Entry 8QYK (electron microscopy, 2.07 A resolution); this record covers chains D and G of the 7 polymer chains in the assembly.

== Chain D ==
Molecule: Anti-phage defense ZorAB system ZorA
Source organism: Escherichia coli
Reference sequence: A0A0V7WZR2 (A0A0V7WZR2_ECOLX); residue numbers follow UniProt; this construct covers 1-359
Amino-acid sequence (495 residues; each row starts with the number of its first residue):
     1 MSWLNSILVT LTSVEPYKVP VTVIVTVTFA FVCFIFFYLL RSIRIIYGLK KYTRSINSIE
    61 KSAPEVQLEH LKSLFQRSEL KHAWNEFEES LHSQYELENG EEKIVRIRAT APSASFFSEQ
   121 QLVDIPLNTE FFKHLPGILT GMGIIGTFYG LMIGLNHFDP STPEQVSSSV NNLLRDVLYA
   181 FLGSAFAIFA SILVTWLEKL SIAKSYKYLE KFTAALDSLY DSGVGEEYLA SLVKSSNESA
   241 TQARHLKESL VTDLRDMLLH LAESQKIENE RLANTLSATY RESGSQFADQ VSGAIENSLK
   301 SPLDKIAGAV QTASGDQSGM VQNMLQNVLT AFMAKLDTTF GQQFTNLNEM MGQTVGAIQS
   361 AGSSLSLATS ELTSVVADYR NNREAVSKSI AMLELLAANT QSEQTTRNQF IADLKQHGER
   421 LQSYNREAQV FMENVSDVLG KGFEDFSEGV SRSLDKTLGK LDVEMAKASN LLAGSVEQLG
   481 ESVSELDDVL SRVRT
Unresolved in the structure: 266-495
Construct notes: expression tag (360-495)
Metal / ion sites: Ca2+ site 1: E86, E89 (shared with 2 residues of chain E); Ca2+ site 2: D217, Y220 (shared with 2 residues of chain C)
Reported in the primary citation:
  - mutagenesis - L250G/L254G/L258G/L261G, L250N/L254N/L258N/L261N: decreased stability in response to TMD domain

== Chain G ==
Molecule: Membrane protein
Source organism: Escherichia coli
Reference sequence: A0A0V7WZP0 (A0A0V7WZP0_ECOLX); residues 1-246 here = UniProt positions 1-246
Amino-acid sequence (246 residues; each row starts with the number of its first residue):
     1 MFGNAFGVKK RRSDEAEKPF WISYADLMTA MMVLFLVVMV ASLSSVTQRI QRAEQGEKAR
    61 GQDISRLCER LELHARNVNK NIVVDCHDNR ISFGEAGRFA HNQFFLNAEG QKALQDVVPL
   121 VLEASNSEEG KKWFKQIVIE GFTDTDGSYL YNLHLSLQRS EWVMCSLLDS RSPLQKNISA
   181 EQQLQIRKLF LAGGVSFNNA KESKEASRRV ELRMQFFGLK DKRDKADEVD FPPVVNKEVC
   241 QLVMPL
Cystine bridges: C68-C86, C165-C240
Reported in the primary citation:
  - mutagenesis - D26N: abolished localization to ZorD
  - mutagenesis - Y151A/N152A/L155A/R159A: decreased stability

== Interface between chain D and chain G ==
Residue-residue contacts - 25 pairs, chain D then chain G:
  T110(D) with A5(G); F6(G)
  A111(D) with F6(G)
  P112(D) with A5(G); F6(G)
  E119(D) with R11(G), salt bridge
  K133(D) with D14(G)
  L151(D) with M32(G), hydrophobic
  F158(D) with M39(G), hydrophobic; L43(G), hydrophobic
  P163(D) with I50(G), hydrophobic
  E164(D) with E54(G)
  V166(D) with L43(G), hydrophobic
  S167(D) with Q51(G)
  V170(D) with V40(G), hydrophobic
  L173(D) with L36(G), hydrophobic; M39(G), hydrophobic
  L174(D) with V40(G), hydrophobic
  V177(D) with L36(G), hydrophobic
  F181(D) with M32(G), hydrophobic; V33(G), hydrophobic
  K199(D) with D14(G), salt bridge
  Y206(D) with R11(G)
  S222(D) with F6(G)
  L229(D) with F2(G), hydrophobic
Other interface residues (no listed pair), chain D (21 interface residues in all): A109
Other interface residues (no listed pair), chain G (15 interface residues in all): T47

== Overview ==
Chain D and chain G form an interface of 21 and 15 residues respectively, with 2 salt bridges. Polar contacts
include E119(D)-R11(G) and K199(D)-D14(G). D217(D) and Y220(D) coordinate Ca2+ site 2. The paper reports that
L250G/L254G/L258G/L261G and L250N/L254N/L258N/L261N of chain D reduce stability in response to TMD domain;
D26N of chain G abolishes localization to ZorD.
Here chain D is Anti-phage defense ZorAB system ZorA and chain G is Membrane protein, both from Escherichia
coli. Entry 8QYK (Zorya anti-bacteriophage defense system ZorAB, ZorA delta_359-592, ZorA tail middle
deletion) was determined by electron microscopy (same publication as 8QYD, 8QYH and 8QYY).
